Entry 6TMO (X-ray diffraction, 2.10 A resolution); this record covers chains D and E of the 5 polymer chains in the assembly.

== Chain D ==
Name: Alpha chain of engineered high affinity T-cell receptor
Source organism: Homo sapiens
Chain sequence (197 residues; numbered 1 to 197; the number before each row is that of its first residue):
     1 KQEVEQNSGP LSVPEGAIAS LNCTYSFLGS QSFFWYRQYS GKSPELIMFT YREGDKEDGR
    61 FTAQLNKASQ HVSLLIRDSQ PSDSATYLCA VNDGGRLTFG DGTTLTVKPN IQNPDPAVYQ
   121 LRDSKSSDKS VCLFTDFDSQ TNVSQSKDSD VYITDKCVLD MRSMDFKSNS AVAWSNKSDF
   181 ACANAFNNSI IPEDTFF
Cystine bridges: C23-C89, C132-C182
Small-molecule neighbours: tris(hydroxyethyl)aminomethane (TAM): Q38, Y39, S40, G41, K42
What the authors report for this chain:
  - contacts within the chain: D93-R96 (from molecular simulation)

== Chain E ==
Name: Beta chain of high affinity engineered T-cell receptor
Source organism: Homo sapiens
Chain sequence (244 residues; row label = number of the first residue in the row):
     1 SQTIHQWPAT LVQPVGSPLS LECTVEGTSN PNLYWYRQAA GRGPQLLFYW GPFGQISSEV
    61 PQNLSASRPQ DRQFILSSKK LLLSDSGFYL CAWSETGLGM GGWQFGEGSR LTVLEDLKNV
   121 FPPEVAVFEP SEAEISHTQK ATLVCLATGF YPDHVELSWW VNGKEVHSGV CTDPQPLKEQ
   181 PALNDSRYAL SSRLRVSATF WQDPRNHFRC QVQFYGLSEN DEWTQDRAKP VTQIVSAEAW
   241 GRAD
Cystine bridges: C23-C91, C145-C210
Small-molecule neighbours:
  - tris(hydroxyethyl)aminomethane (TAM), molecule 1: Q38, A39, A40, G41, R42, G87, F88, R110
  - tris(hydroxyethyl)aminomethane (TAM), molecule 2: L46, I56, S57, S58, E59

== Chain D / chain E interface ==
Contacting residue pairs (91):
  K1(D) - R42(E)
  K1(D) - G43(E)  hydrogen bond (side chain-backbone)
  K1(D) - P44(E)  hydrogen bond (side chain-backbone)
  K1(D) - Q45(E)
  S32(D) - M100(E)
  F34(D) - M100(E)  hydrophobic
  F34(D) - W103(E)
  Y36(D) - W103(E)  hydrogen bond (side chain-backbone)
  Y36(D) - F105(E)  hydrophobic
  Q38(D) - Q38(E)  hydrogen bond
  Q38(D) - F88(E)
  S40(D) - P174(E)
  G41(D) - R110(E)
  K42(D) - F88(E)
  S43(D) - F88(E)
  S43(D) - L90(E)
  S43(D) - G106(E)  hydrogen bond (side chain-backbone)
  S43(D) - E107(E)
  P44(D) - L90(E)
  P44(D) - F105(E)
  L46(D) - G102(E)
  L46(D) - Q104(E)
  F49(D) - M100(E)  hydrophobic
  Y51(D) - M100(E)  hydrophobic
  N92(D) - W103(E)
  G95(D) - Y34(E)  hydrogen bond (backbone-side chain)
  G95(D) - Y49(E)
  G95(D) - L98(E)
  R96(D) - L46(E)
  R96(D) - E59(E)  salt bridge
  L97(D) - Y36(E)  hydrogen bond (backbone-side chain)
  L97(D) - W103(E)  hydrophobic
  F99(D) - Y36(E)  hydrophobic
  F99(D) - P44(E)
  F99(D) - F105(E)  hydrophobic
  G100(D) - G43(E)
  D101(D) - G41(E)
  D101(D) - R42(E)
  D101(D) - G43(E)  hydrogen bond (side chain-backbone)
  D115(D) - H137(E)  salt bridge
  Y119(D) - S131(E)
  Y119(D) - A133(E)
  Y119(D) - E134(E)
  Y119(D) - H137(E)
  Q120(D) - S131(E)  hydrogen bond (backbone-side chain)
  L121(D) - E129(E)
  L121(D) - S131(E)
  L121(D) - T142(E)
  L121(D) - V144(E)  hydrophobic
  R122(D) - F128(E)
  R122(D) - E129(E)
  D123(D) - V127(E)
  D123(D) - F128(E)
  D123(D) - E129(E)
  S127(D) - F128(E)
  K129(D) - F128(E)
  K129(D) - T148(E)  hydrogen bond
  V131(D) - F128(E)  hydrophobic
  V131(D) - L146(E)  hydrophobic
  L133(D) - T142(E)
  T135(D) - R195(E)
  D136(D) - R195(E)  salt bridge
  Y152(D) - L177(E)  hydrophobic
  Y152(D) - E179(E)  hydrogen bond (side chain-backbone)
  I153(D) - L177(E)
  T154(D) - D173(E)
  T154(D) - S191(E)
  T154(D) - R193(E)  hydrogen bond
  D155(D) - R193(E)
  C157(D) - C171(E)  disulfide
  C157(D) - T172(E)
  C157(D) - R193(E)
  V158(D) - C171(E)
  L159(D) - G169(E)
  L159(D) - C171(E)  hydrophobic
  L159(D) - R195(E)
  D160(D) - G169(E)  hydrogen bond (backbone-backbone)
  M161(D) - K140(E)
  M161(D) - G169(E)
  M161(D) - R195(E)
  R162(D) - S168(E)
  M164(D) - K140(E)
  F166(D) - K140(E)
  F166(D) - R195(E)
  S168(D) - R195(E)  hydrogen bond
  S170(D) - R193(E)  hydrogen bond
  V172(D) - R193(E)
  W174(D) - L146(E)  hydrophobic
  W174(D) - A189(E)  hydrophobic
  E193(D) - H137(E)  salt bridge
  T195(D) - A133(E)
Other interface residues (no listed pair), chain D (54 interface residues in all): L88, S130, S149, A171
Other interface residues (no listed pair), chain E (53 interface residues in all): G108, P130, T138, V170, K178, E238, A239
Inter-chain disulfides: C157(D)-C171(E)

== In short ==
54 residues of chain D and 53 residues of chain E are in contact, with 1 disulfide bond, 15 hydrogen bonds and
4 salt bridges. Among the polar pairs are R96(D)-E59(E), D115(D)-H137(E) and D136(D)-R195(E). One
tris(hydroxyethyl)aminomethane molecule is bound between chain D and chain E. From the paper: contacts within
the chain involving D93(D) and R96(D).
Chain D is Alpha chain of engineered high affinity T-cell receptor and chain E is Beta chain of high affinity
engineered T-cell receptor, both from Homo sapiens; the structure, Structure determination of an enhanced
affinity TCR, a24b17, in complex with HLA-A*02:01 presenting a MART-1 peptide ..., was determined by X-ray
diffraction.
